Entry 9DR0 (X-ray diffraction, 1.55 A resolution); this record covers chains A and B.

# Chain A (and B)
Molecule: Hare calicivirus protruding domain
From: Hare calicivirus Australia-1
Notes: chain B of this document is another copy of the same molecule, construct and numbering; everything in this record applies to it too
Chain sequence (339 residues; each row starts with the number of its first residue):
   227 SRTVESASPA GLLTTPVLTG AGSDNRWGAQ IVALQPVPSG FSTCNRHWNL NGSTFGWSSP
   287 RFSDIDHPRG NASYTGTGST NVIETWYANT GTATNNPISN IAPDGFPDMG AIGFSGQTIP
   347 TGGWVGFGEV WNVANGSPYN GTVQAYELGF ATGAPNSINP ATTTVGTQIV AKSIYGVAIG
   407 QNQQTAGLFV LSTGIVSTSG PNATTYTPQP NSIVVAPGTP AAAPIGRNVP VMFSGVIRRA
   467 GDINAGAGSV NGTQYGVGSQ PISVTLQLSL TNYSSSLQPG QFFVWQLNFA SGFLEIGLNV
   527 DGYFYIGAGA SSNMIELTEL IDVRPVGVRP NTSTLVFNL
Not modelled in the structure: 227-233, 303 (chain B: 227-229)

# How chain A and chain B interact
Residue-residue contacts - 61 pairs, chain A then chain B:
  Gly246(A) - Arg287(B)  hydrogen bond (backbone-side chain)
  Ala247(A) - Arg287(B)
  Ala247(A) - Leu496(B)  hydrophobic
  Gly248(A) - Arg287(B)  hydrogen bond (backbone-side chain)
  Ser249(A) - Arg287(B)  hydrogen bond
  Gly254(A) - Arg287(B)
  Gln256(A) - Arg287(B)
  Arg287(A) - Gly246(B)  hydrogen bond (side chain-backbone)
  Arg287(A) - Ala247(B)
  Arg287(A) - Gly248(B)  hydrogen bond (side chain-backbone)
  Arg287(A) - Ser249(B)  hydrogen bond
  Arg287(A) - Gln256(B)
  Asp290(A) - Arg464(B)  salt bridge
  Asp292(A) - Arg464(B)  salt bridge
  Asp292(A) - Asn470(B)  hydrogen bond
  Phe353(A) - Phe353(B)  hydrophobic
  Phe353(A) - Val369(B)  hydrophobic
  Phe353(A) - Leu417(B)  hydrophobic
  Glu355(A) - Ile469(B)
  Trp357(A) - Ile469(B)  hydrophobic
  Trp357(A) - Asn470(B)
  Asn361(A) - Asp468(B)
  Gly362(A) - Asp468(B)
  Gly362(A) - Ile469(B)  hydrogen bond (backbone-backbone)
  Gly362(A) - Asn470(B)
  Ser363(A) - Gly467(B)
  Pro364(A) - Tyr401(B)
  Pro364(A) - Ala466(B)
  Asn366(A) - Gln370(B)  hydrogen bond (backbone-side chain)
  Asn366(A) - Tyr401(B)  hydrogen bond
  Val369(A) - Phe353(B)  hydrophobic
  Val369(A) - Gln370(B)
  Val369(A) - Ala371(B)
  Gln370(A) - Asn366(B)  hydrogen bond (side chain-backbone)
  Gln370(A) - Val369(B)
  Ala371(A) - Val369(B)
  Tyr401(A) - Pro364(B)
  Tyr401(A) - Asn366(B)
  Gly402(A) - Ala404(B)
  Ala404(A) - Gly402(B)
  Ala404(A) - Ala404(B)  hydrophobic
  Phe415(A) - Arg464(B)
  Phe415(A) - Ile469(B)  hydrophobic
  Leu417(A) - Phe353(B)  hydrophobic
  Leu417(A) - Thr419(B)
  Thr419(A) - Ser289(B)
  Thr419(A) - Leu417(B)
  Arg464(A) - Asp290(B)  salt bridge
  Arg464(A) - Asp292(B)  salt bridge
  Arg464(A) - Phe415(B)
  Ala466(A) - Pro364(B)
  Gly467(A) - Ser363(B)
  Gly467(A) - Pro364(B)
  Asp468(A) - Asn361(B)
  Asp468(A) - Gly362(B)
  Ile469(A) - Glu355(B)
  Ile469(A) - Trp357(B)  hydrophobic
  Ile469(A) - Gly362(B)  hydrogen bond (backbone-backbone)
  Ile469(A) - Phe415(B)  hydrophobic
  Asn470(A) - Asp292(B)
  Asn470(A) - Trp357(B)
Also at the interface, not in a pair above, chain A (40 interface residues in all): Pro242, Ala255, Asn307, Val403, Ile405, Ile421, Leu492, Leu496
Also at the interface, not in a pair above, chain B (41 interface residues in all): Pro242, Gly254, Ala255, Asn307, Gly354, Val403, Ile405, Leu492

# Overview
The interface between chain A and chain B involves 40 residues on one side and 41 on the other, with 12
hydrogen bonds and 4 salt bridges. Among the polar pairs are Asp290(A)-Arg464(B), Asp292(A)-Arg464(B) and
Gly246(A)-Arg287(B).
Chain A and chain B are both Hare calicivirus protruding domain (Hare calicivirus Australia-1); the structure,
Hare calicivirus protruding domain, was determined by X-ray diffraction together with 9DQC from the same
study.
